2YOQ - chain A; structure by X-ray diffraction, 2.35 A resolution.

# Chain A
Name: Protein FAM3B
From: Mus musculus
UniProtKB: Q9D309 (FAM3B_MOUSE); residue numbers follow UniProt; this construct covers 30-235
Chain sequence (214 residues; numbered 30 to 243; the number before each row is that of its first residue):
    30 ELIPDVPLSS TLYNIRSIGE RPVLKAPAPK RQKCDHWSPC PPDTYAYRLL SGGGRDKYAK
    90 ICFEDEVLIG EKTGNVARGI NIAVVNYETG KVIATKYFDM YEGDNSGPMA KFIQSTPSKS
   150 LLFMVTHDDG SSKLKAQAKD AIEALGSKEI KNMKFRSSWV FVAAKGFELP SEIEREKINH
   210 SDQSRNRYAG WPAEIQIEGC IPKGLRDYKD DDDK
Unresolved in the structure: 30-59, 241-243
Disulfides: Cys63-Cys91, Cys69-Cys229
Sequence notes: expression tag (236-243)

# Overview
Chain A is Protein FAM3B (Mus musculus); the structure, Structure of FAM3B PANDER E30 construct, was
determined by X-ray diffraction together with 2YOP from the same study.
